5MVC - chain A; structure by X-ray diffraction, 1.85 A resolution.

[Chain A]
Name: Dihydroorotate dehydrogenase (quinone), mitochondrial
Source organism: Homo sapiens
Notes: EC 1.3.5.2
UniProtKB: Q02127 (PYRD_HUMAN); residues 30-396 here correspond to UniProt positions 29-395 (UniProt number = residue number - 1)
Amino-acid sequence (390 residues; each row starts with the number of its first residue):
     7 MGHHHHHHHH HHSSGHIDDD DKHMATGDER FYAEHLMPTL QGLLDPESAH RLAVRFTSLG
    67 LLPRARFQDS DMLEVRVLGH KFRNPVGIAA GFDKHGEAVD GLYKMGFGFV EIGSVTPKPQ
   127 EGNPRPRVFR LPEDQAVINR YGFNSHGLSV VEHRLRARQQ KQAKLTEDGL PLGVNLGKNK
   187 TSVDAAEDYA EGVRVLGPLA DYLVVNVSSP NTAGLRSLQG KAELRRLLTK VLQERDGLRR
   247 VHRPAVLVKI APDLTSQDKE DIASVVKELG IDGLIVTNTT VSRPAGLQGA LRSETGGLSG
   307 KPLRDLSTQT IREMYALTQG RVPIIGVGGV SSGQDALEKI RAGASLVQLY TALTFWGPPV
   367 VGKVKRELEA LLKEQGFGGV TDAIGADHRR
Not modelled in the structure: 7-31, 70-72, 217-226
Differences from the reference sequence: initiating methionine (7); expression tag (8-29)
Ligand contacts:
  - FMN (flavin mononucleotide): A95, A96, G97, K100, G119, S120, V143, N145, Y147, F149, N181, N212, K255, T283, N284, T285, S305, G306, L309, V333, G334, G335, V336, L355, Y356, T357
  - orotic acid (ORO): K100, N145, R146, Y147, G148, F149, N212, S215, P216, N284, T285
  - Y9B (4-oxidanyl-N-[2,3,5,6-tetrakis(fluoranyl)-4-phenyl-phenyl]-1,2,5-thiadiazole-3-carboxamide): Y38, M43, L46, Q47, P52, A55, H56, A59, F62, T63, L67, L68, P69, F98, R136, L359, T360, G363, P364
UniProt features mapped onto this chain:
  - active site: S215 (Nucleophile)
  - binding site (FMN): A96 to K100, S120, N181, N212, K255, T283, G306, G335, Y356, T357
  - binding site (substrate): K100, N145 to F149, N212 to N217, N284, T285

[Overview]
Chain A binds flavin mononucleotide, orotic acid and compound Y9B. Curated annotation (UniProt) lists
active-site residue S215, 14 FMN-binding residues and 14 substrate-binding residues.
Chain A is Dihydroorotate dehydrogenase (quinone), mitochondrial (Homo sapiens); the structure, Crystal
structure of potent human Dihydroorotate Dehydrogenase inhibitors based on hydroxylated azole scaffolds, was
determined by X-ray diffraction (same publication as 5MUT and 5MVD).
